PDB entry 8VOJ | electron microscopy, 3.77 A resolution | chains A and C of the 4 polymer chains in the assembly

== Chain A ==
Name: Isoform 2 of Kelch repeat and BTB domain-containing protein 4
Source organism: Homo sapiens
UniProt: Q9NVX7 (KBTB4_HUMAN), isoform Q9NVX7-2; residues 1-534 here = UniProt positions 1-534
Sequence (534 residues; numbered 1 to 534; the number before each row is that of its first residue):
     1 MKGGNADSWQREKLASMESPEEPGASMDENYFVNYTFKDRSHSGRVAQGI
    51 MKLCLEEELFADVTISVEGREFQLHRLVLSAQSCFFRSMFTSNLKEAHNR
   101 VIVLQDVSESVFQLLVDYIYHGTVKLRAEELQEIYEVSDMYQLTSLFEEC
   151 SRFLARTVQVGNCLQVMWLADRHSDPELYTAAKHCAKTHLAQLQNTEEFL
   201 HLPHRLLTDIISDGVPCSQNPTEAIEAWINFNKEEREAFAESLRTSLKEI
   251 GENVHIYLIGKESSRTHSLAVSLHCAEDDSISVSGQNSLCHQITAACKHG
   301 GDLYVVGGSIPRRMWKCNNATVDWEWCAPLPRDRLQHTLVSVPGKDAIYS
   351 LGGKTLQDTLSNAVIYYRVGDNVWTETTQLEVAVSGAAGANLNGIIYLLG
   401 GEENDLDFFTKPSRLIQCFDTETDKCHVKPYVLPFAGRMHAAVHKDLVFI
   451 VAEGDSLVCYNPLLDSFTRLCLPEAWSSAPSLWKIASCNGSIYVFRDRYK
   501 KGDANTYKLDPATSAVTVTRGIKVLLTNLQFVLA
Unresolved in the structure: 1-22, 94-98, 475-480
Reported in the primary citation:
  - binding site for the ligand A1ACV: Ile-310, Pro-311, Asp-333, Leu-335, Lys-354, Leu-356
  - binding site for inositol hexakisphosphate: His-291, Arg-313, Trp-315

== Chain C ==
Name: Histone deacetylase 1
Source organism: Homo sapiens
Notes: EC 3.5.1.98, 3.5.1.-
UniProt: Q13547 (HDAC1_HUMAN); numbering as in UniProt (aligned over 1-482)
Sequence (482 residues; each row starts with the number of its first residue):
     1 MAQTQGTRRKVCYYYDGDVGNYYYGQGHPMKPHRIRMTHNLLLNYGLYRK
    51 MEIYRPHKANAEEMTKYHSDDYIKFLRSIRPDNMSEYSKQMQRFNVGEDC
   101 PVFDGLFEFCQLSTGGSVASAVKLNKQQTDIAVNWAGGLHHAKKSEASGF
   151 CYVNDIVLAILELLKYHQRVLYIDIDIHHGDGVEEAFYTTDRVMTVSFHK
   201 YGEYFPGTGDLRDIGAGKGKYYAVNYPLRDGIDDESYEAIFKPVMSKVME
   251 MFQPSAVVLQCGSDSLSGDRLGCFNLTIKGHAKCVEFVKSFNLPMLMLGG
   301 GGYTIRNVARCWTYETAVALDTEIPNELPYNDYFEYFGPDFKLHISPSNM
   351 TNQNTNEYLEKIKQRLFENLRMLPHAPGVQMQAIPEDAIPEESGDEDEDD
   401 PDKRISICSSDKRIACEEEFSDSEEEGEGGRKNSSNFKKAKRVKTEDEKE
   451 KDPEEKKEVTEEEKTKEEKPEAKGVKEEVKLA
Unresolved in the structure: 1-7, 377-482
Curated features (UniProtKB/Swiss-Prot):
  - active site: His-141
  - binding site (1D-myo-inositol 1,4,5,6-tetrakisphosphate): Gly-27, Lys-31, Arg-270
  - binding site (Zn(2+)): Asp-176, His-178, Asp-264
  - modified residue: Lys-74 (N6-acetyllysine), Lys-220 (N6-acetyllysine), Cys-261 (S-nitrosocysteine), Cys-273 (S-nitrosocysteine), Ser-393 (Phosphoserine), Ser-406 (Phosphoserine), Ser-409 (Phosphoserine), Ser-421 (Phosphoserine), Ser-423 (Phosphoserine), Lys-432 (N6-methylated lysine)
  - cross-link (Glycyl lysine isopeptide (Lys-Gly)): Lys-74 (interchain with G-Cter in SUMO2), Lys-438 (interchain with G-Cter in SUMO2), Lys-444 (interchain with G-Cter in SUMO), Lys-456 (interchain with G-Cter in SUMO2), Lys-457 (interchain with G-Cter in SUMO2), Lys-473 (interchain with G-Cter in SUMO2), Lys-476 (interchain with G-Cter in SUMO), Lys-480 (interchain with G-Cter in SUMO2)
  - mutagenesis: Ala-136 to Gly-138 (Impaired protein deacetylase activity without affecting the protein decrotonylase activity), His-141 (H141A: Abolishes histone deacetylase and decrotonylase activities), Phe-287 (F287Y: Abolishes interaction with CHFR; when associated with I-297), Met-297 (M297I: Abolishes interaction with CHFR; when associated with Y-287), Glu-391 to Ala-482 (Strongly decreases deacetylase activity, and disrupts interaction with NuRD and SIN3 complexes), Ser-421 (S421A: Strongly decreases deacetylase activity, and disrupts interaction with NuRD and SIN3 complexes; S421D/E: Slightly decreases deacetylase activity), Ser-423 (S423A: Strongly decreases deacetylase activity, and disrupts interaction with NuRD and SIN3 complexes; S423D/E: Decreases deacetylase activity), Glu-424 to Glu-426 (Abolished histone deacetylase and decrotonylase activities), Glu-424 (E424A: Slightly decreases deacetylase activity, no effect on interaction with NuRD and SIN3 complexes), Glu-425 (E425A: No effect on deacetylase activity, no effect on interaction with NuRD and SIN3 complexes), Glu-426 (E426A: Decreases deacetylase activity, and disrupts interaction with NuRD and SIN3 complexes)
Metal / ion sites: Zn2+: Asp-176, His-178, Asp-264
Small-molecule neighbours:
  - A1ACV ((1r,4r)-N~1~-[(7P)-2-benzyl-7-(2-methyl-2H-tetrazol-5-yl)-9H-pyrimido[4,5-b]indol-4-yl]cyclohexane-1,4-diamine): Glu-98, Asp-99, His-141, Gly-149, Phe-150, His-178, Phe-205, Leu-271, Tyr-303
  - inositol hexakisphosphate (IHP): Tyr-23, Gln-26, Gly-27, His-28, Lys-31, Arg-270, Ile-305, Arg-306, Tyr-336
Reported in the primary citation:
  - binding site for A1ACV: Glu-98, Phe-150, Phe-205, Leu-271
  - binding site for inositol hexakisphosphate: Lys-31, Arg-270, Arg-306, Tyr-336
  - mutagenesis - D99G: decreased binding to Isoform 2 of Kelch repeat and BTB domain-containing protein 4 (chain A)

== Chain A / chain C interface ==
Contacting residue pairs (11; chain A residue first):
  Gln-357(A) / Arg-212(C)
  Asp-358(A) / Arg-212(C)  salt bridge
  Asp-407(A) / Arg-229(C)  salt bridge
  Asp-407(A) / Glu-357(C)
  Asp-407(A) / Tyr-358(C)
  Phe-408(A) / Tyr-201(C)  hydrophobic
  Phe-408(A) / Asp-210(C)
  Phe-408(A) / Leu-211(C)  hydrophobic
  Phe-408(A) / Arg-212(C)  hydrogen bond (backbone-side chain)
  Phe-408(A) / Pro-227(C)  hydrophobic
  Phe-409(A) / Lys-361(C)
Interface features reported in the paper:
  - specific contacts: Asp-407(A)/Arg-229(C) (salt bridge)
  - interface residues, chain A: Phe-408(A), Phe-409(A)
  - interface residues, chain C: Tyr-201(C), Leu-211(C), Pro-227(C), Tyr-358(C)

== Summary ==
The interface between chain A and chain C involves 5 residues on one side and 9 on the other, with 1 hydrogen
bond and 2 salt bridges. Among the polar pairs are Asp-358(A)/Arg-212(C), Asp-407(A)/Arg-229(C) and
Phe-408(A)/Arg-212(C). The paper describes a salt bridge between Asp-407(A) and Arg-229(C). The paper reports
a binding site for inositol hexakisphosphate at His-291(A), Arg-313(A) and Lys-31(C) among others; D99G of
chain C reduces binding to Isoform 2 of Kelch repeat and BTB domain-containing protein 4 (chain A).
Chain A is Isoform 2 of Kelch repeat and BTB domain-containing protein 4 and chain C is Histone deacetylase 1,
both from Homo sapiens; the structure, The Cryo-EM structure of LSD1-CoREST-HDAC1 in complex with KBTBD4
enhanced by UM171 and IP6, was determined by electron microscopy (same publication as 9DTG).
